Entry 6UZN (X-ray diffraction, 2.22 A resolution); this record covers chains A and B of the 3 polymer chains in the assembly.

Chain A:
Molecule: MHC class I antigen
Source organism: Homo sapiens
UniProtKB: F4NBQ8 (F4NBQ8_HUMAN); residues 1-276 here correspond to UniProt positions 25-300 (UniProt number = residue number + 24)
Chain sequence (276 residues; numbered 1 to 276; the number before each row is that of its first residue):
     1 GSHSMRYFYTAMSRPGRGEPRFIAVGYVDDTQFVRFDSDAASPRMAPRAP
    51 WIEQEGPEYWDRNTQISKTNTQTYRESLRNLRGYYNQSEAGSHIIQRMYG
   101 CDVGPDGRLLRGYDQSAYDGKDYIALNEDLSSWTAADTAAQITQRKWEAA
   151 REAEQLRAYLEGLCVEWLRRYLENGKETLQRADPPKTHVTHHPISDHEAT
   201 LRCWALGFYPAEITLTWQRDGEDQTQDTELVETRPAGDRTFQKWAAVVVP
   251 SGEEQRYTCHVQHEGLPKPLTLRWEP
Cystine bridges: Cys101-Cys164, Cys203-Cys259

Chain B:
Molecule: Beta-2-microglobulin
Source organism: Homo sapiens
UniProtKB: P61769 (B2MG_HUMAN); residues 1-99 here correspond to UniProt positions 21-119 (UniProt number = residue number + 20)
Chain sequence (100 residues; numbered 0 to 99; the number before each row is that of its first residue; numbering starts at 0):
     0 MIQRTPKIQVYSRHPAENGKSNFLNCYVSGFHPSDIEVDLLKNGERIEKV
    50 EHSDLSFSKDWSFYLLYYTEFTPTEKDEYACRVNHVTLSQPKIVKWDRDM
Differences from the reference sequence: initiating methionine (0)
Cystine bridges: Cys25-Cys80
UniProt features mapped onto this chain:
  - modified residue: Gln2 (Pyrrolidone carboxylic acid)
  - glycosylation: Ile1 (N-linked (Glc) (glycation) isoleucine), Lys19 (N-linked (Glc) (glycation) lysine), Lys41 (N-linked (Glc) (glycation) lysine), Lys48 (N-linked (Glc) (glycation) lysine), Lys58 (N-linked (Glc) (glycation) lysine), Lys91 (N-linked (Glc) (glycation) lysine), Lys94 (N-linked (Glc) (glycation) lysine)

Interface between chain A and chain B:
Residue-residue contacts - 57 pairs, chain A then chain B:
  Phe8(A) with Ser55(B); Phe56(B)
  Tyr9(A) with Phe56(B)
  Thr10(A) with Phe56(B); Phe62(B)
  Met12(A) with Asp34(B)
  Arg17(A) with Asp34(B), salt bridge
  Val25(A) with Asp53(B); Leu54(B); Ser55(B)
  Tyr27(A) with Ser55(B); Tyr63(B), hydrogen bond
  Gln32(A) with Asp53(B), hydrogen bond
  Arg35(A) with Asp53(B), salt bridge
  Arg48(A) with Asp53(B), salt bridge
  Ile94(A) with His31(B); Pro32(B), hydrophobic; Ser33(B)
  Gln96(A) with His31(B), hydrogen bond; Phe56(B); Trp60(B), hydrogen bond (side chain-backbone); Phe62(B)
  Arg97(A) with Phe56(B)
  Met98(A) with Trp60(B), hydrophobic
  Gln115(A) with Trp60(B)
  Ser116(A) with Trp60(B)
  Ala117(A) with Trp60(B), hydrophobic
  Asp119(A) with Ile1(B); His31(B)
  Gly120(A) with Arg3(B), hydrogen bond (backbone-side chain); His31(B); Trp60(B)
  Lys121(A) with Met0(B); Ile1(B)
  Asp122(A) with Trp60(B), hydrogen bond
  His192(A) with Asp98(B), salt bridge; Met99(B)
  Arg202(A) with Met99(B)
  Val231(A) with Gln8(B)
  Glu232(A) with Lys6(B); Gln8(B), hydrogen bond (backbone-side chain); Tyr26(B), hydrogen bond; Ser28(B), hydrogen bond
  Thr233(A) with Tyr26(B)
  Arg234(A) with Gln8(B), hydrogen bond; Tyr10(B); Tyr26(B)
  Pro235(A) with Tyr10(B), hydrogen bond (backbone-side chain); Asn24(B); Tyr26(B)
  Ala236(A) with Arg12(B), hydrogen bond (backbone-side chain); Asn24(B), hydrogen bond (backbone-side chain)
  Gly237(A) with Arg12(B), hydrogen bond (backbone-side chain)
  Asp238(A) with Arg12(B)
  Gln242(A) with Tyr10(B); Ser11(B); Arg12(B), hydrogen bond (side chain-backbone)
Interface residues without a listed pair, chain A (35 interface residues in all): Ile23, Ser92, Trp204
Interface residues without a listed pair, chain B (27 interface residues in all): His13, Ser57, Leu65

In short:
The interface between chain A and chain B involves 35 residues on one side and 27 on the other; the contacts
include 15 hydrogen bonds and 4 salt bridges. Polar contacts include Arg17(A)-Asp34(B), Arg35(A)-Asp53(B) and
Arg48(A)-Asp53(B).
Chain A is MHC class I antigen and chain B is Beta-2-microglobulin, both from Homo sapiens; the structure,
HLA-B*15:02 complexed with a synthetic peptide, was determined by X-ray diffraction.
